4AA6 - chains A and D of the 4 polymer chains in the assembly; structure by X-ray diffraction, 2.60 A resolution.

== Chain A ==
Molecule: Estrogen receptor
Source organism: Homo sapiens
UniProtKB: P03372 (ESR1_HUMAN); residues 182-252 here = UniProt positions 182-252
Amino-acid sequence (71 residues; row label = number of the first residue in the row):
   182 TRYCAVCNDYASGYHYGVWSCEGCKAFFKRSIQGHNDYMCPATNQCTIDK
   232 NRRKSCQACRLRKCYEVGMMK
Not modelled in the structure: 214-215
Metal / ion sites: Zn2+ site 1: Cys-185, Cys-188, Cys-202, Cys-205; Zn2+ site 2: Cys-221, Cys-227, Cys-237, Cys-240

== Chain D ==
Molecule: 18-nt DNA strand
Sequence (18 nucleotides; row label = number of the first residue in the row):
     1 TCAGGTCACTGTGACTTA

== Chain A / chain D interface ==
Pairs across the interface (13; chain A residue first):
  Glu-203(A) / DA14(D)  phosphate contact
  Glu-203(A) / DC15(D)  hydrogen bond to the base
  Gly-204(A) / DG13(D)  phosphate contact
  Ala-207(A) / DG13(D)  base contact
  Phe-208(A) / DT12(D)  phosphate contact
  Arg-211(A) / DT12(D)  salt bridge to the phosphate
  Arg-211(A) / DG13(D)  hydrogen bond to the base
  Arg-234(A) / DG13(D)  salt bridge to the phosphate
  Lys-235(A) / DT12(D)  hydrogen bond to the phosphate
  Lys-235(A) / DG13(D)  salt bridge to the phosphate
  Gln-238(A) / DG11(D)  hydrogen bond to the phosphate
  Gln-238(A) / DT12(D)  hydrogen bond to the phosphate
  Arg-241(A) / DG13(D)  salt bridge to the phosphate

== Overview ==
9 residues of chain A face 5 of chain D across their interface; the contacts include 5 hydrogen bonds and 4
salt bridges. Polar pairs include Glu-203(A)/DC15(D), Arg-211(A)/DG13(D) and Lys-235(A)/DT12(D). Cys-185(A),
Cys-188(A), Cys-202(A) and Cys-205(A) form the Zn2+ site 1.
Chain A is Estrogen receptor (Homo sapiens) and chain D is an 18-nt DNA strand; the structure, The oestrogen
receptor recognizes an imperfectly palindromic response element through an alternative side-chain
conformation, was determined by X-ray diffraction.
